Entry 8JGB (electron microscopy, 2.84 A resolution); this record covers chains A and S of the 6 polymer chains in the assembly.

[Chain A]
Name: Guanine nucleotide-binding protein G(i) subunit alpha-1
Source organism: Homo sapiens
UniProtKB: P63096 (GNAI1_HUMAN); residue numbers follow UniProt; this construct covers 1-354
Chain sequence (354 residues; numbered 1 to 354; the number before each row is that of its first residue):
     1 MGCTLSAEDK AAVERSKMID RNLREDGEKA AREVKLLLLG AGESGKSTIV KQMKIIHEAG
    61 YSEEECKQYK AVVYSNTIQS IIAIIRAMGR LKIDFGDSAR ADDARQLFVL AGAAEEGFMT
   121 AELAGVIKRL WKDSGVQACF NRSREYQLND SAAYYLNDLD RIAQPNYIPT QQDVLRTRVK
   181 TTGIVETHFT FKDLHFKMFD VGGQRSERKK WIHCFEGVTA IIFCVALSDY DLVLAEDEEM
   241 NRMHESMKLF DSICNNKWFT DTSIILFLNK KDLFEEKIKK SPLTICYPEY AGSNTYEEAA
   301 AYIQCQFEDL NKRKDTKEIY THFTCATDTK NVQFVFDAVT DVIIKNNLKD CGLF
Unresolved in the structure: 1-4, 56-181, 234-240, 354
Swiss-Prot annotation at these positions:
  - region: Lys35 to Thr48 (G1 motif), Asp173 to Thr181 (G2 motif), Phe196 to Arg205 (G3 motif), Ile265 to Asp272 (G4 motif), Thr324 to Thr329 (G5 motif)
  - binding site (GTP): Glu43 to Thr48, Ser151, Leu175 to Thr181, Asp200 to Gln204, Asn269 to Asp272, Ala326
  - binding site (Mg(2+)): Ser47, Thr181
  - modified residue: Arg178 (ADP-ribosylarginine), Gln204 (Deamidated glutamine), Cys351 (ADP-ribosylcysteine)
  - lipidation: Gly2 (N-myristoyl glycine), Cys3 (S-palmitoyl cysteine)

[Chain S]
Name: scFv16
Source organism: Homo sapiens
Notes: antibody fragment or engineered binder
Chain sequence (285 residues; numbered -36 to 246 plus 16 insertion-coded residues; 14 numbers in that range are skipped by the numbering (no residue carries them; nothing is unmodelled there); the number before each row is that of its first residue; a row labelled like 120A-120P holds insertion residues (120A, then the next letters in order); numbers below 1 keep their minus sign (Met-36 is residue -36)):
   -36 MLLVNQSHQG FNKEHTSKMV SAIVLYVLLA AAAHSAFAVQ LVESGGGLVQ PGGSRKLSCS
    24 ASGFAFSSFG MHWVRQAPEK GLEWVAYISS GSGTIYYADT VKGRFTISRD DPKNTLFLQM
    84 TSLRSEDTAM YYCVRSIYYY GSSPFDFWGQ GTTLTVS
120A-120P AGGGGSGGGGSGGGGS
   135 ADIVMTQATS SVPVTPGESV SISCRSSKSL LHSNGNTYLY WFLQRPGQSP QLLIYRMSNL
   195 ASGVPDRFSG SGSGTAFTLT ISRLEAEDVG VYYCMQHLEY PLTFGAGTKL EL
Unresolved in the structure: -36 to 1, 120A-120P
Cystine bridges: Cys22-Cys96, Cys158-Cys228

[Chain A / chain S interface]
Pairs across the interface - 14 pairs, chain A then chain S:
  Ser6(A) with Asn168(S); Tyr172(S), hydrogen bond
  Ala7(A) with Leu232(S)
  Glu8(A) with Tyr172(S); Tyr174(S), hydrogen bond; Arg190(S), salt bridge; His231(S), salt bridge
  Ala11(A) with Tyr101(S), hydrophobic
  Ala12(A) with Tyr101(S)
  Glu14(A) with Ser52(S); Thr57(S), hydrogen bond
  Arg15(A) with Tyr101(S); Tyr102(S)
  Met18(A) with Gly54(S)
Other interface residues (no listed pair), chain A (10 interface residues in all): Leu5, Asp9
Other interface residues (no listed pair), chain S (15 interface residues in all): Ser53, Ile100, His166, Glu233

[Overview]
The interface between chain A and chain S involves 10 residues on one side and 15 on the other; the contacts
include 3 hydrogen bonds and 2 salt bridges. Polar contacts include Glu8(A)-Arg190(S), Glu8(A)-His231(S) and
Ser6(A)-Tyr172(S).
Chain A is Guanine nucleotide-binding protein G(i) subunit alpha-1 and chain S is scFv16, both from Homo
sapiens; the structure, CryoEM structure of Gi-coupled MRGPRX1 with peptide agonist CNF-Tx2, was determined by
electron microscopy together with 8JGF and 8JGG from the same study.
